5FNP - chain A; structure by X-ray diffraction, 1.80 A resolution.

Chain A:
Name: Iron-sulfur cluster repair protein ytfe
Source organism: Escherichia coli
Notes: EC 1.7.2.5
UniProt: P69506 (YTFE_ECOLI); numbering as in UniProt (aligned over 1-220)
Amino-acid sequence (220 residues; row label = number of the first residue in the row):
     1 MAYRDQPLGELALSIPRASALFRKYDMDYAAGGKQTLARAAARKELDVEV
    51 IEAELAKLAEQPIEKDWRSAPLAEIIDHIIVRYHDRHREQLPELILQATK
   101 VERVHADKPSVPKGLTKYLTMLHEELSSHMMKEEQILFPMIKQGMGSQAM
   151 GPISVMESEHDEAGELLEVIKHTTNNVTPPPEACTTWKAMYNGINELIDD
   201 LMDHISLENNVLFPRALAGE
Unresolved in the structure: 1
Sequence notes: engineered mutation Ala30 (Cys in P69506), Ala31 (Cys in P69506)
Metal / ion sites: Zn2+ site 1: His84, Glu133, His204, Glu208 (together with oxygen atom); Zn2+ site 2: His129, Glu133, His160, Glu208 (together with oxygen atom)
Ligand contacts: oxygen atom (O): His84, His129, Met130, Glu133, His160, His204, Glu208

Overview:
Bound to chain A: oxygen atom. The Zn2+ site 1 is built by His84, Glu133, His204 and Glu208. His129, Glu133,
His160 and Glu208 coordinate Zn2+ site 2.
Chain A is Iron-sulfur cluster repair protein ytfe (Escherichia coli); the structure, High resolution Zn
containing Iron sulfur cluster repair protein YtfE, was determined by X-ray diffraction (same publication as
5FNN and 5FNY).
